Entry 4RUR (X-ray diffraction, 2.50 A resolution); this record covers chains B and C of the 28 polymer chains in the assembly.

# Chain B
Molecule: Proteasome subunit alpha type-3
Source organism: Saccharomyces cerevisiae
Notes: EC 3.4.25.1
UniProt: P23638 (PSA3_YEAST); residues 0-257 here correspond to UniProt positions 1-258 (UniProt number = residue number + 1)
Chain sequence (258 residues; each row starts with the number of its first residue; numbering starts at 0):
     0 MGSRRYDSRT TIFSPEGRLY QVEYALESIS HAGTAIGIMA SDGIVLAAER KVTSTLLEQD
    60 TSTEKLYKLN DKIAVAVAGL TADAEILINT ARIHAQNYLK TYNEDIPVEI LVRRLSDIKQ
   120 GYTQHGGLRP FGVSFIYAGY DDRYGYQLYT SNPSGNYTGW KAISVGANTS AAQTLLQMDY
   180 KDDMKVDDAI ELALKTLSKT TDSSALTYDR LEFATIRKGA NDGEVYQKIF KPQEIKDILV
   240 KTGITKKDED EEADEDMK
Not modelled in the structure: 0, 245-257
Swiss-Prot annotation at these positions:
  - cross-link (Glycyl lysine isopeptide (Lys-Gly)): Lys99 (interchain with G-Cter in ubiquitin), Lys198 (interchain with G-Cter in ubiquitin), Lys230 (interchain with G-Cter in ubiquitin)

# Chain C
Molecule: Proteasome subunit alpha type-4
Source organism: Saccharomyces cerevisiae
Notes: EC 3.4.25.1
UniProt: P40303 (PSA4_YEAST); residues -1 to 252 here correspond to UniProt positions 1-254 (UniProt number = residue number + 2)
Chain sequence (254 residues; numbered -1 to 252; the number before each row is that of its first residue; numbers below 1 keep their minus sign (Met-1 is residue -1)):
    -1 MSGYDRALSI FSPDGHIFQV EYALEAVKRG TCAVGVKGKN CVVLGCERRS TLKLQDTRIT
    59 PSKVSKIDSH VVLSFSGLNA DSRILIEKAR VEAQSHRLTL EDPVTVEYLT RYVAGVQQRY
   119 TQSGGVRPFG VSTLIAGFDP RDDEPKLYQT EPSGIYSSWS AQTIGRNSKT VREFLEKNYD
   179 RKEPPATVEE CVKLTVRSLL EVVQTGAKNI EITVVKPDSD IVALSSEEIN QYVTQIEQEK
   239 QEQQEQDKKK KSNH
Not modelled in the structure: -1 to 0, 241-252
Swiss-Prot annotation at these positions:
  - modified residue: Thr58 (Phosphothreonine)

# How chain B and chain C interact
Residue-residue contacts (75):
  Arg3(B) - Arg4(C)  hydrogen bond (backbone-side chain)
  Asp6(B) - Tyr2(C)  hydrogen bond
  Asp6(B) - Arg4(C)  salt bridge
  Arg8(B) - Arg4(C)
  Thr10(B) - Leu6(C)
  Thr10(B) - Arg125(C)
  Ile11(B) - Gln17(C)
  Phe12(B) - Gln17(C)
  Phe12(B) - Tyr20(C)  hydrophobic
  Phe12(B) - Ala21(C)  hydrophobic
  Phe12(B) - Ala24(C)  hydrophobic
  Phe12(B) - Leu76(C)  hydrophobic
  Phe12(B) - Arg125(C)
  Phe12(B) - Pro126(C)
  Phe12(B) - Gly128(C)
  Ser13(B) - Tyr20(C)
  Pro14(B) - Tyr20(C)  hydrophobic
  Pro14(B) - Glu23(C)
  Glu15(B) - Glu23(C)
  Glu15(B) - Arg27(C)  hydrogen bond (backbone-side chain)
  Gly16(B) - Tyr20(C)
  Gly16(B) - Glu23(C)
  Gly16(B) - Ala24(C)
  Gly16(B) - Arg27(C)
  Arg17(B) - Arg27(C)
  Leu18(B) - Leu76(C)  hydrophobic
  Leu18(B) - Arg125(C)
  Met38(B) - Asp54(C)
  Met38(B) - Arg56(C)
  Arg112(B) - Arg81(C)
  Ser115(B) - Arg81(C)  hydrogen bond (backbone-side chain)
  Asp116(B) - Arg81(C)  salt bridge
  Gln119(B) - Ala78(C)
  Gln119(B) - Asp79(C)
  Gln119(B) - Ile82(C)
  Thr122(B) - Arg125(C)  hydrogen bond (backbone-side chain)
  Gln123(B) - Tyr118(C)
  Gln123(B) - Gly123(C)
  Gln123(B) - Val124(C)
  Gln123(B) - Arg125(C)  hydrogen bond (backbone-backbone)
  Gln123(B) - Pro126(C)
  Gln123(B) - Phe127(C)
  His124(B) - Gly123(C)
  His124(B) - Val124(C)
  Gly125(B) - Tyr2(C)
  Gly125(B) - Gly123(C)
  Gly126(B) - Tyr2(C)
  Tyr143(B) - Arg56(C)  hydrogen bond (backbone-side chain)
  Tyr143(B) - Ile57(C)  hydrophobic
  Tyr145(B) - Arg56(C)  hydrogen bond (backbone-side chain)
  Gln146(B) - Ile57(C)
  Leu147(B) - Ile57(C)
  Tyr148(B) - Ile57(C)
  Ser153(B) - Ala78(C)
  Gly154(B) - Ala78(C)
  Gly154(B) - Arg81(C)  hydrogen bond (backbone-side chain)
  Asn155(B) - Asn77(C)  hydrogen bond
  Asn155(B) - Ala78(C)
  Tyr156(B) - Pro59(C)  hydrophobic
  Tyr156(B) - Arg81(C)
  Gly158(B) - Gln53(C)
  Gly158(B) - Asp54(C)  hydrogen bond (backbone-backbone)
  Gly158(B) - Thr58(C)  hydrogen bond (backbone-side chain)
  Trp159(B) - Leu50(C)  hydrophobic
  Trp159(B) - Lys51(C)
  Trp159(B) - Leu52(C)
  Trp159(B) - Gln53(C)
  Trp159(B) - Asp54(C)
  Lys160(B) - Leu52(C)  hydrogen bond (backbone-backbone)
  Lys160(B) - Gln53(C)
  Lys160(B) - Asp54(C)
  Ala161(B) - Leu52(C)  hydrogen bond (backbone-backbone)
  Gln172(B) - Leu52(C)
  Leu175(B) - Leu52(C)  hydrophobic
  Gln176(B) - Leu52(C)
Also at the interface, not in a pair above, chain B (41 interface residues in all): Glu108, Thr157, Tyr179

# Overview
41 residues of chain B face 31 of chain C across their interface, with 14 hydrogen bonds and 2 salt bridges.
Polar contacts include Asp6(B)-Arg4(C), Asp116(B)-Arg81(C) and Arg3(B)-Arg4(C).
Here chain B is Proteasome subunit alpha type-3 and chain C is Proteasome subunit alpha type-4, both from
Saccharomyces cerevisiae. Entry 4RUR (Yeast 20S proteasome in complex with the alkaloid indolo-phakellin (4))
was determined by X-ray diffraction.
